PDB entry 6PAD | X-ray diffraction, 2.80 A resolution | chain A

Chain A:
Molecule: Papain
Organism: Carica papaya
Notes: EC 3.4.22.2
Reference sequence: P00784 (PAPA_CARPA); residues 1-212 here correspond to UniProt positions 134-345 (UniProt number = residue number + 133)
Sequence (212 residues; each row starts with the number of its first residue):
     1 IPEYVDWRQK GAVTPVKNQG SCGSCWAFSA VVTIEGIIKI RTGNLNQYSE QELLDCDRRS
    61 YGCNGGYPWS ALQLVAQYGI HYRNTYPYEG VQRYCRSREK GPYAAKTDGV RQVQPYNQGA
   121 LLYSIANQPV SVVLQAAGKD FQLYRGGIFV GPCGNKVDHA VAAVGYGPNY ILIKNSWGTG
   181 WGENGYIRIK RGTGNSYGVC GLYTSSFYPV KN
Disulfide bonds: C22-C63, C56-C95, C153-C200
Covalently attached groups: compound 0PC linked to C25
Construct notes: conflict Q47 (Glu180 in P00784), Q118 (Glu251 in P00784), Q135 (Glu268 in P00784)
Ligand contacts: 0PC (Nalpha-[(benzyloxy)carbonyl]-N-[(1S)-3-chloro-1-methyl-2-oxopropyl]-L-phenylalaninamide): Q19, C22, G23, S24, W26, Y61, N64, G65, G66, Y67, P68, V133, V157, D158, H159, A160
UniProt features mapped onto this chain:
  - active site: C25, H159, N175
  - binding site (E64): C25
  - binding site (leupeptin): C25

Summary:
Compound 0PC is covalently linked to C25. UniProt lists 3 active-site residues, E64-binding residue C25 and
leupeptin-binding residue C25.
Chain A is Papain (Carica papaya); the structure, Binding of chloromethyl ketone substrate analogues to
crystalline papain, was determined by X-ray diffraction together with 1PAD, 2PAD, 4PAD and 5PAD from the same
study.
